Entry 1R9T (X-ray diffraction, 3.50 A resolution); this record covers chains A and H of the 13 polymer chains in the assembly.

Chain A:
Molecule: DNA-directed RNA polymerase II largest subunit
From: Saccharomyces cerevisiae
Notes: EC 2.7.7.6
UniProtKB: P04050 (RPB1_YEAST); numbering as in UniProt (aligned over 1-1733)
Sequence (1733 residues; numbered 1 to 1733; the number before each row is that of its first residue):
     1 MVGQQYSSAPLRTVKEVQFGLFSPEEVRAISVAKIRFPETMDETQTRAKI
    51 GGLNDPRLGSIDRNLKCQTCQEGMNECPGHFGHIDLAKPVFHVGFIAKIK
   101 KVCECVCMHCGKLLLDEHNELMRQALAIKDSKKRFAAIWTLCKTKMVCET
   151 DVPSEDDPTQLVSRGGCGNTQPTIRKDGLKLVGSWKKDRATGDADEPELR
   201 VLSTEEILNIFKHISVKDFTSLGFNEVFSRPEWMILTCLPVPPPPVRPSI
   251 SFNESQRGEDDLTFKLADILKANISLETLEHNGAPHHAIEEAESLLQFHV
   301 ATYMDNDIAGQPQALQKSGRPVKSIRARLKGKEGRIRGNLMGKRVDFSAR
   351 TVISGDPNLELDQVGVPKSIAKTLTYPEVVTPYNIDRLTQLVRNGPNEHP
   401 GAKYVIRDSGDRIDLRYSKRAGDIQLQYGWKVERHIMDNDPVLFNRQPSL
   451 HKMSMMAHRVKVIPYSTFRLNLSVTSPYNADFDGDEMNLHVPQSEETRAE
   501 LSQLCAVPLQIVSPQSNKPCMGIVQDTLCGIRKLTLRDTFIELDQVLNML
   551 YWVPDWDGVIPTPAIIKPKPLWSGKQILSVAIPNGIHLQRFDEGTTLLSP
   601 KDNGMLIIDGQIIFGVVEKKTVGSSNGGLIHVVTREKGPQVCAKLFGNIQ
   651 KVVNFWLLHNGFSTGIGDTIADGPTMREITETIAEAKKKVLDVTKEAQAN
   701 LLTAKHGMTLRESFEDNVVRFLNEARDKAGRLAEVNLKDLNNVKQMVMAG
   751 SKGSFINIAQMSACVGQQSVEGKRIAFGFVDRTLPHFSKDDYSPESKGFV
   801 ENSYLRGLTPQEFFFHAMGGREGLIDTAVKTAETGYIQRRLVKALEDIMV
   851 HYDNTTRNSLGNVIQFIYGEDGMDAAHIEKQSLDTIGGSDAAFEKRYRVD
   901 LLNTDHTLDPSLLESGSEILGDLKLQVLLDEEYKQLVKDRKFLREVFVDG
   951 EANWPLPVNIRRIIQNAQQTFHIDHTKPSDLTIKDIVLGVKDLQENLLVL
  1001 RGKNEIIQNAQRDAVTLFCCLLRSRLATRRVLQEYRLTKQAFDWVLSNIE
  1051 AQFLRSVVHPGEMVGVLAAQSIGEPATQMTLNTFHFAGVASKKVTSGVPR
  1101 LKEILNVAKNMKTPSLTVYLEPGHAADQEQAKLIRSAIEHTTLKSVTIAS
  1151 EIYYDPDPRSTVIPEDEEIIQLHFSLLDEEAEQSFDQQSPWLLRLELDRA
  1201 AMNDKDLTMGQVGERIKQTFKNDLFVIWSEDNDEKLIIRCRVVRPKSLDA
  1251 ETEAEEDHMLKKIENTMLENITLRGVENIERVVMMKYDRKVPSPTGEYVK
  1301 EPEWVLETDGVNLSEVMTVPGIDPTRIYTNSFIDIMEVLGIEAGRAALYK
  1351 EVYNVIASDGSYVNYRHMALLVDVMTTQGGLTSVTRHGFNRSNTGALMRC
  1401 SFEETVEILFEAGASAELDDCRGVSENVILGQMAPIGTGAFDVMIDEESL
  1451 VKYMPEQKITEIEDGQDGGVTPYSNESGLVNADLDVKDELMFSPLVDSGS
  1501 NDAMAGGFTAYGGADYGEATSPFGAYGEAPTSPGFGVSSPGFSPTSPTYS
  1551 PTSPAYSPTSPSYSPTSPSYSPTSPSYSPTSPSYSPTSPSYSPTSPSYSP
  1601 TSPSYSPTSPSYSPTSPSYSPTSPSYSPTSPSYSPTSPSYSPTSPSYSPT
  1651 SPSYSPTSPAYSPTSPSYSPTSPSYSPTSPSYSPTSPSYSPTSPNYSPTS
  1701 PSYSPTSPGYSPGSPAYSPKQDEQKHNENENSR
Unresolved in the structure: 1-2, 155-160, 187-198, 1082-1091, 1177-1186, 1244-1253, 1446-1733
Bound ions: Zn2+ site 1: Cys-67, Gln-68, Cys-70, Cys-77, His-80; Zn2+ site 2: Cys-107, Cys-110, Cys-148, Cys-167; Mg2+ site 1: Asp-481, Asp-483, Asp-485 (shared with 1 residue of chain R); Mg2+ site 2: Asp-481, Asp-483 (shared with 1 residue of chain B)
Ligand contacts: ATP (adenosine-5'-triphosphate): Asp-481, Asp-483, Lys-752
UniProt features mapped onto this chain:
  - region: Pro-248 to Asp-260 (Lid loop), Asn-306 to Lys-323 (Rudder loop), Pro-810 to Glu-822 (Bridging helix)
  - binding site (Zn(2+)): Cys-67, Cys-70, Cys-77, His-80, Cys-107, Cys-110, Cys-148, Cys-167
  - binding site (Mg(2+)): Asp-481, Asp-483, Asp-485
  - modified residue: Thr-1471 (Phosphothreonine)
  - cross-link (Glycyl lysine isopeptide (Lys-Gly)): Lys-695 (interchain with G-Cter in ubiquitin), Lys-1246 (interchain with G-Cter in ubiquitin), Lys-1350 (interchain with G-Cter in ubiquitin)
  - natural variant: Ser-1653 to Pro-1659 (deletion: In strain: A364A)
  - mutagenesis: Lys-1246 (K1246R: Impairs ubiquitination during transcription stress)
Reported in the primary citation:
  - binding site for ATP: Lys-752

Chain H:
Molecule: DNA-directed RNA polymerases I, II, and III 14.5 kDa polypeptide
From: Saccharomyces cerevisiae
Notes: EC 2.7.7.6
UniProtKB: P20436 (RPB8_YEAST); residue numbers follow UniProt; this construct covers 1-146
Sequence (146 residues; each row starts with the number of its first residue):
     1 MSNTLFDDIFQVSEVDPGRYNKVCRIEAASTTQDQCKLTLDINVELFPVA
    51 AQDSLTVTIASSLNLEDTPANDSSATRSWRPPQAGDRSLADDYDYVMYGT
   101 AYKFEEVSKDLIAVYYSFGGLLMRLEGNYRNLNNLKQENAYLLIRR
Unresolved in the structure: 1, 64-75
UniProt features mapped onto this chain:
  - region: Asp-16 to Thr-39 (Non-specific ssDNA binding)
  - modified residue: Ser-2 (N-acetylserine), Thr-68 (Phosphothreonine)

How chain A and chain H interact:
Residue-residue contacts (45):
  Arg-537(A) / Tyr-20(H)  hydrogen bond
  Arg-537(A) / Asp-41(H)  salt bridge
  Arg-537(A) / Gly-120(H)  hydrogen bond (side chain-backbone)
  Arg-537(A) / Leu-121(H)
  Asp-538(A) / Tyr-20(H)
  Asp-538(A) / Asn-21(H)  hydrogen bond (side chain-backbone)
  Asp-538(A) / Lys-22(H)  hydrogen bond (side chain-backbone)
  Asp-538(A) / Val-23(H)
  Phe-540(A) / Asn-43(H)
  Val-559(A) / Ser-78(H)
  Ile-560(A) / Ser-78(H)
  Ile-560(A) / Trp-79(H)
  Thr-562(A) / Tyr-98(H)
  Pro-563(A) / Trp-79(H)  hydrophobic
  Ala-564(A) / Val-96(H)
  Ala-564(A) / Met-97(H)
  Ala-564(A) / Tyr-98(H)  hydrogen bond (backbone-backbone)
  Ile-565(A) / Asn-43(H)
  Ile-565(A) / Val-96(H)
  Ile-566(A) / Val-96(H)  hydrogen bond (backbone-backbone)
  Ile-566(A) / Tyr-141(H)  hydrophobic
  Lys-567(A) / Asp-94(H)
  Lys-567(A) / Tyr-95(H)  hydrogen bond
  Lys-567(A) / Val-96(H)  hydrogen bond (backbone-backbone)
  Lys-567(A) / Met-97(H)  hydrogen bond
  Pro-568(A) / Leu-46(H)
  Pro-568(A) / Asp-94(H)
  Pro-570(A) / Trp-79(H)  hydrophobic
  Leu-571(A) / Leu-46(H)  hydrophobic
  Trp-572(A) / Trp-79(H)  hydrophobic
  Ser-573(A) / Gly-119(H)
  Leu-597(A) / Tyr-102(H)  hydrogen bond (backbone-side chain)
  Leu-597(A) / Tyr-115(H)
  Leu-598(A) / Arg-25(H)  hydrogen bond (backbone-side chain)
  Leu-598(A) / Thr-39(H)
  Leu-598(A) / Leu-122(H)  hydrophobic
  Pro-600(A) / Arg-25(H)
  Asp-602(A) / Tyr-20(H)
  Leu-606(A) / Tyr-102(H)  hydrophobic
  Ile-613(A) / Ser-117(H)  hydrogen bond (backbone-side chain)
  Ile-613(A) / Gly-120(H)
  Phe-614(A) / Tyr-102(H)
  Phe-614(A) / Leu-122(H)  hydrophobic
  Lys-738(A) / Arg-19(H)
  Asp-739(A) / Arg-19(H)
Interface residues without a listed pair, chain A (31 interface residues in all): Leu-543, Pro-561, Lys-569, Gln-576, His-972, Asp-974
Interface residues without a listed pair, chain H (30 interface residues in all): Arg-77, Glu-105, Phe-118, Arg-124, Lys-136

Overview:
31 residues of chain A and 30 residues of chain H are in contact, with 12 hydrogen bonds and 1 salt bridge.
Polar contacts include Arg-537(A)/Asp-41(H), Arg-537(A)/Tyr-20(H) and Arg-537(A)/Gly-120(H). Bound to chain A:
ATP. From the paper: a binding site for ATP at Lys-752(A).
Chain A is DNA-directed RNA polymerase II largest subunit and chain H is DNA-directed RNA polymerases I, II,
and III 14.5 kDa polypeptide, both from Saccharomyces cerevisiae; the structure, RNA polymerase II strand
separated elongation complex, mismatched nucleotide, was determined by X-ray diffraction, deposited together
with 1R9S, 1TWA, 1TWC, 1TWF, 1TWG and 1TWH.
